PDB entry 8VEG | X-ray diffraction, 2.00 A resolution | chains A and B

[Chain A]
Name: Fab E104.v1.4DS.S112F light chain
Organism: Homo sapiens
Notes: engineered mutation(s): P80C, S171C, P40C, E165C; antibody fragment or engineered binder
Sequence (217 residues; each row starts with the number of its first residue; a row labelled like 95A-95B holds insertion residues (95A, then the next letters in order)):
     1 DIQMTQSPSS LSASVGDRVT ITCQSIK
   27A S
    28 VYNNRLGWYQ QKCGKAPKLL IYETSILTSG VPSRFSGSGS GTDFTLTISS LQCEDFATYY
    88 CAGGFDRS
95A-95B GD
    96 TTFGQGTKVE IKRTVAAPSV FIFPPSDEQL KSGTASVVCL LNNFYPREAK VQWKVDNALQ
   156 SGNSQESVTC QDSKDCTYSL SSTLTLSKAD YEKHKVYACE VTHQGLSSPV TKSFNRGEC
Not modelled in the structure: 1, 213-214
Disulfides: Cys23-Cys88, Cys40-Cys165, Cys80-Cys171, Cys134-Cys194

[Chain B]
Name: Fab E104.v1.4DS.S112F heavy chain
Organism: Homo sapiens
Notes: antibody fragment or engineered binder
Sequence (238 residues; each row starts with the number of its first residue; note: 4 numbers in that range are skipped by the numbering (no residue carries them; nothing is unmodelled there); a row labelled like 82A-82C holds insertion residues (82A, then the next letters in order)):
     1 EVQLVESGPG CVKPSETLSL TCTVSRFSLI GYAITWIRQP PGKGLEWIGG ISSAATTFYS
    61 SWAKSRVTIS VDTSKNQFSL KL
82A-82C SSV
    83 TAADTAVYYC ARDPRGYG
100A-100F AALDRL
   101 DLWGQGTCVT VFSASTK
   122 GPSVFPLAPS SKSTSGGTAA LGCLVKDYFC ECPVTVSWNS GALTSGVHTF PAVLQSSGLY
   182 SLSSVVTVPS SSLGTQTYIC NVNHKPSNTK VDKKVEPKSC DKTHTHHHHH HP
Not modelled in the structure: 131-140, 191-198, 219-233
Disulfides: Cys11-Cys151, Cys22-Cys92, Cys108-Cys153, Cys144-Cys201

[How chain A and chain B interact]
Pairs across the interface - 69 pairs, chain A then chain B:
  Arg32(A) - Arg97(B)
  Arg32(A) - Tyr99(B)
  Arg32(A) - Asp100D(B)  salt bridge
  Gly34(A) - Asp100D(B)
  Tyr36(A) - Leu100C(B)  hydrogen bond (side chain-backbone)
  Tyr36(A) - Asp100D(B)
  Tyr36(A) - Arg100E(B)  hydrogen bond (side chain-backbone)
  Tyr36(A) - Leu100F(B)  hydrogen bond (side chain-backbone)
  Tyr36(A) - Trp103(B)
  Gln38(A) - Gln39(B)  hydrogen bond
  Gln38(A) - Tyr91(B)
  Lys42(A) - Tyr91(B)
  Ala43(A) - Tyr91(B)  hydrophobic
  Ala43(A) - Trp103(B)  hydrophobic
  Ala43(A) - Gly104(B)
  Pro44(A) - Leu45(B)  hydrophobic
  Pro44(A) - Trp103(B)
  Leu46(A) - Asp100D(B)
  Leu46(A) - Arg100E(B)
  Leu46(A) - Leu100F(B)
  Leu46(A) - Asp101(B)
  Tyr49(A) - Asp100D(B)
  Tyr49(A) - Arg100E(B)
  Tyr87(A) - Gln39(B)  hydrogen bond
  Tyr87(A) - Lys43(B)
  Tyr87(A) - Gly44(B)
  Tyr87(A) - Leu45(B)  hydrophobic
  Ala89(A) - Leu100C(B)
  Ala89(A) - Asp100D(B)
  Arg94(A) - Ala100A(B)
  Ser95(A) - Phe58(B)
  Gly95A(A) - Trp47(B)
  Thr96(A) - Ala100A(B)
  Thr96(A) - Leu100C(B)  hydrogen bond (side chain-backbone)
  Thr97(A) - Leu100C(B)
  Phe98(A) - Leu45(B)
  Phe98(A) - Leu100C(B)  hydrophobic
  Phe116(A) - Ala141(B)  hydrophobic
  Phe118(A) - Leu128(B)
  Phe118(A) - Ala129(B)
  Phe118(A) - Ala141(B)
  Ser121(A) - Phe126(B)
  Ser121(A) - Pro127(B)
  Glu123(A) - Pro127(B)
  Glu123(A) - Lys214(B)  salt bridge
  Gln124(A) - Phe126(B)
  Gln124(A) - Lys147(B)
  Ser131(A) - Leu145(B)
  Ser131(A) - Lys147(B)
  Val133(A) - Leu128(B)  hydrophobic
  Leu135(A) - Phe171(B)  hydrophobic
  Leu135(A) - Val186(B)  hydrophobic
  Asn137(A) - His169(B)
  Asn137(A) - Thr188(B)  hydrogen bond
  Asn138(A) - His169(B)  hydrogen bond
  Gln160(A) - Val174(B)
  Gln160(A) - Leu175(B)  hydrogen bond (side chain-backbone)
  Gln160(A) - Gln176(B)
  Glu161(A) - Val174(B)
  Ser162(A) - Phe171(B)
  Ser162(A) - Pro172(B)  hydrogen bond (side chain-backbone)
  Ser162(A) - Val174(B)
  Val163(A) - Pro172(B)
  Thr164(A) - Phe171(B)
  Ser174(A) - His169(B)  hydrogen bond
  Ser174(A) - Phe171(B)
  Leu175(A) - Phe171(B)
  Ser176(A) - Phe171(B)
  Ser176(A) - Ser184(B)
Also at the interface, not in a pair above, chain A (44 interface residues in all): Leu33, Ile48, Glu50, Gly90, Gly91, Pro119, Asp167, Thr178, Thr180
Also at the interface, not in a pair above, chain B (42 interface residues in all): Ile37, Glu46, Ala100B, Val125, Pro130, Leu142, Thr170, Ser177

[Overview]
Chain A and chain B form an interface of 44 and 42 residues respectively; the contacts include 11 hydrogen
bonds and 2 salt bridges. Polar contacts include Arg32(A)-Asp100D(B), Glu123(A)-Lys214(B) and
Tyr36(A)-Leu100F(B).
Chain A is Fab E104.v1.4DS.S112F light chain and chain B is Fab E104.v1.4DS.S112F heavy chain, both from Homo
sapiens; the structure, Crystal structure of an engineered conformationally rigid anti-Tryptase Fab variant
E104.v1.4DS.S112F, was determined by X-ray diffraction together with 8VGE, 8VGF, 8VGG, 8VGL, 8VGM, 8VGN and 3
further entries from the same study.
